5G34 - chains B and F of the 6 polymer chains in the assembly; structure by X-ray diffraction, 1.90 A resolution.

== Chain B ==
Protein: RAD14
From: Saccharomyces cerevisiae
Reference sequence: P28519 (RAD14_YEAST); residues 188-306 here = UniProt positions 188-306
Sequence (131 residues; each row starts with the number of its first residue):
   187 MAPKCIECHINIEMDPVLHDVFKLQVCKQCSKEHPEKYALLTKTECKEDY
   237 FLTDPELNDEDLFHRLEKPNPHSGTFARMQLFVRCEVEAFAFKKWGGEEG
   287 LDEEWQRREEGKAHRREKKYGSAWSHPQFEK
Unresolved in the structure: 187, 302-317
Construct notes: initiating methionine (187); expression tag (307-317)
Bound ions: Zn2+: Cys191, Cys194, Cys213, Cys216
Swiss-Prot annotation at these positions:
  - zinc finger: Cys191 to Cys216
  - binding site (Zn(2+)): Cys191, Cys194, Cys213, Cys216
  - mutagenesis: Val207 (V207M: In RAD14-2; loss of recognition of cyclobutane pyrimidine dimers), Cys216 (C216Y: In RAD14-2; loss of recognition of cyclobutane pyrimidine dimers)

== Chain F ==
Molecule: 14-nt DNA strand
From: Synthetic construct
Sequence (14 nucleotides; each row starts with the number of its first residue):
     1 GTGATGACGTAGAG

== Interface between chain B and chain F ==
Residue-residue contacts (6; chain B residue first):
  Thr239(B) - DA7(F)  phosphate contact
  Pro241(B) - DG6(F)  phosphate contact
  Asn256(B) - DG14(F)  base contact
  Phe262(B) - DG14(F)  base contact
  Arg294(B) - DC8(F)  phosphate contact
  Arg294(B) - DG9(F)  salt bridge to the phosphate

== Overview ==
The chain B/chain F interface involves 5 residues from each chain; the contacts include 1 salt bridge. Its one
salt-bridged contact is Arg294(B)-DG9(F). UniProt lists 4 Zn2+-binding residues and 2 mutagenesis sites on
chain B.
Chain B is RAD14 (Saccharomyces cerevisiae) and chain F is a 14-nt DNA strand (Synthetic construct); the
structure, Structure of Rad14 in complex with acetylaminoanthracene-C8-guanine containing DNA, was determined
by X-ray diffraction together with 5G32, 5G33 and 5G35 from the same study.
